PDB entry 6WEV | X-ray diffraction, 2.90 A resolution | chain AbA

# Chain AbA
Molecule: Ectonucleotide pyrophosphatase/phosphodiesterase family member 1
From: Homo sapiens
Notes: EC 3.1.4.1, 3.6.1.9
UniProtKB: P22413 (ENPP1_HUMAN); numbering as in UniProt (aligned over 1-925)
Amino-acid sequence (925 residues; row label = number of the first residue in the row):
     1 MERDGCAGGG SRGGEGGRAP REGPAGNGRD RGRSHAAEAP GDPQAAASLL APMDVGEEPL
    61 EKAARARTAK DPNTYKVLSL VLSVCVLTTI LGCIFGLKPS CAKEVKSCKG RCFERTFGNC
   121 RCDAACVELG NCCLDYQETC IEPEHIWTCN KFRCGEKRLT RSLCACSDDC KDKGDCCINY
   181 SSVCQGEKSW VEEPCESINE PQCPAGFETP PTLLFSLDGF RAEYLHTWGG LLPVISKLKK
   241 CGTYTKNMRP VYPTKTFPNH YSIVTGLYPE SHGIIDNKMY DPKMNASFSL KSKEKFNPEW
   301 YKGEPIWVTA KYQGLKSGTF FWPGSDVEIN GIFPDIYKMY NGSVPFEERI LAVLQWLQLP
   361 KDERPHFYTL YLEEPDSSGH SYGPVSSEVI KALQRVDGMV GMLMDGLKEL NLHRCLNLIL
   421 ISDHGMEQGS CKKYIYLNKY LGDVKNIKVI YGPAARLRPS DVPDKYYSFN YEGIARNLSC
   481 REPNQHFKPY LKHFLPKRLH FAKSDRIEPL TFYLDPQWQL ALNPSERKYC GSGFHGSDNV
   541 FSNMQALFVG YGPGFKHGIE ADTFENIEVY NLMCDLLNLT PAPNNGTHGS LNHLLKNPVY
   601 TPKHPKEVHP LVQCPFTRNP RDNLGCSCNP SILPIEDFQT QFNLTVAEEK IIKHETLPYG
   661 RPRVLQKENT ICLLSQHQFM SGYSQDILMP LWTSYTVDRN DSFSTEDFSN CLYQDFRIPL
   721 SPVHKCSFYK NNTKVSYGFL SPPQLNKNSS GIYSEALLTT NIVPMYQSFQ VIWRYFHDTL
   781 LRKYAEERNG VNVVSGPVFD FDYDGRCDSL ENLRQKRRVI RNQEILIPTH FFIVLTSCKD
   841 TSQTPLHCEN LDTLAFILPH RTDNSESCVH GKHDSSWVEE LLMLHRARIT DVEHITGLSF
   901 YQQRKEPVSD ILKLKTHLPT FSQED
Disordered / not traced: 1-104, 922-925
Cystine bridges: Cys108-Cys122, Cys112-Cys140, Cys120-Cys133, Cys126-Cys132, Cys149-Cys166, Cys154-Cys184, Cys164-Cys177, Cys170-Cys176, Cys195-Cys241, Cys203-Cys415, Cys431-Cys530, Cys480-Cys868, Cys614-Cys672, Cys626-Cys726, Cys628-Cys711, Cys838-Cys848
Covalently attached groups: N-acetylglucosamine (NAG) linked to Asn285, Asn341, Asn477, Asn585
Metal / ion sites: Zn2+: Asp376, His380, His535 (together with phosphate ion); Ca2+: Asp800, Asp804, Arg806, Asp808
Residues lining bound ligands: TZS (N-{[1-(6,7-dimethoxy-5,8-dihydroquinazolin-4-yl)piperidin-4-yl]methyl}sulfuric diamide): Asp218, Thr256, Phe257, Leu290, Lys295, Phe321, Trp322, Pro323, Ser325, Asp326, Lys338, Tyr340, Tyr371, Glu373, Asp376, Ser377
From the paper describing this entry:
  - post-translational modification sites: His486
  - conformationally variable residues (side-chain flip): Leu290, Ser377
  - binding site for TZS: Phe257, Lys295, Phe321, Trp322, Pro323, Asp326, Tyr340, Tyr371, Glu373, Asp376, Ser377

# In short
Ligands of chain AbA: compound TZS. Covalently linked N-acetylglucosamine: at Asn285, Asn341, Asn477 and
Asn585. The Zn2+ site is built by Asp376, His380 and His535. Asp800, Asp804, Arg806 and Asp808 coordinate
Ca2+. From the paper: a binding site for TZS at Phe257, Lys295 and Phe321 among others; a modification site at
His486.
Chain AbA is Ectonucleotide pyrophosphatase/phosphodiesterase family member 1 (Homo sapiens); the structure,
Crystal structures of human E-NPP 1: bound to
N-{[1-(6,7-dimethoxy-5,8-dihydroquinazolin-4-yl)piperidin-4-yl]methyl}sulfuric diamide, was determined by
X-ray diffraction (same publication as 6WET, 6WEU, 6WEW and 6WFJ).
